Entry 4HJM (X-ray diffraction, 1.55 A resolution); this record covers chain A.

# Chain A
Molecule: Glutaredoxin
From: Plasmodium falciparum
Notes: EC 1.20.4.1
UniProt: Q9NLB2 (Q9NLB2_PLAF7); numbering as in UniProt (aligned over 1-111)
Sequence (111 residues; numbered 1 to 111; the number before each row is that of its first residue):
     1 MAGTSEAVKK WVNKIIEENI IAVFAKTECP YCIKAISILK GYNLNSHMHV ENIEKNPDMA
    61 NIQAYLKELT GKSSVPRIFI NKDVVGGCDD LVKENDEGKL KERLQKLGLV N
Unresolved in the structure: 1-5
Cystine bridges: Cys29-Cys32
Small-molecule neighbours: MPO (3[N-morpholino]propane sulfonic acid): Tyr31, Ser74, Val75, Pro76, Gly87, Cys88, Asp89
Reported in the primary citation:
  - catalytic residues: Cys29 (proposed by the authors, not directly observed)

# Summary
Ligands of chain A: compound MPO. From the paper: the catalytic residue Cys29.
Chain A is Glutaredoxin (Plasmodium falciparum); the structure, Crystal structure of Glutaredoxin 1 from
Plasmodium falciparum (PfGrx1) solved by S-SAD, was determined by X-ray diffraction, deposited together with
4MZB and 4MZC.
